Entry 6ORV (electron microscopy, 3.00 A resolution); this record covers chains BP and GP of the 5 polymer chains in the assembly.

== Chain BP ==
Name: Guanine nucleotide-binding protein G(I)/G(S)/G(T) subunit beta-1
Source organism: Homo sapiens
Reference sequence: P62873 (GBB1_HUMAN); residues 2-340 here = UniProt positions 2-340
Amino-acid sequence (350 residues; numbered -9 to 340; the number before each row is that of its first residue; numbers below 1 keep their minus sign (Met-9 is residue -9)):
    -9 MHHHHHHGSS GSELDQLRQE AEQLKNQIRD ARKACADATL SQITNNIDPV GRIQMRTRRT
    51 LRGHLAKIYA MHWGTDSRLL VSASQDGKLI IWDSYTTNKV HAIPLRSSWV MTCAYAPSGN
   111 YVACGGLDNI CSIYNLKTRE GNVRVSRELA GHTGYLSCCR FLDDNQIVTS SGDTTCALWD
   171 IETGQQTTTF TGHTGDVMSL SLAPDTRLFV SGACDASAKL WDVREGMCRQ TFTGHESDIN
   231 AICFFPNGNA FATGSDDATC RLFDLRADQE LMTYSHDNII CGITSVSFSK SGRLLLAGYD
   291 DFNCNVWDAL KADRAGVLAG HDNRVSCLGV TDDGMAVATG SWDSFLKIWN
Disordered / not traced: -9 to 2
Construct notes: expression tag (-9 to 1)
Swiss-Prot annotation at these positions:
  - modified residue: Ser2 (N-acetylserine), His266 (Phosphohistidine)
  - natural variant: Leu30 (L30F: In MRD42; uncertain significance), Arg52 (R52G: In MRD42), Gly64 (G64V: In MRD42), Asp76 (D76E: In MRD42; D76G: In MRD42), Gly77 (G77S: In MRD42), Lys78 (K78R: In MRD42), Ile80 (I80N: In MRD42; I80T: In MRD42), His91 (H91R: In MRD42; uncertain significance), Ala92 (A92T: In MRD42), Pro94 (P94S: In MRD42), Leu95 (L95P: In MRD42), Arg96 (R96L: In MRD42), 5 further natural variant entries in UniProt

== Chain GP ==
Name: Guanine nucleotide-binding protein G(I)/G(S)/G(O) subunit gamma-2
Source organism: Homo sapiens
Reference sequence: P59768 (GBG2_HUMAN); residues 1-71 here = UniProt positions 1-71
Amino-acid sequence (71 residues; row label = number of the first residue in the row):
     1 MASNNTASIA QARKLVEQLK MEANIDRIKV SKAAADLMAY CEAHAKEDPL LTPVPASENP
    61 FREKKFFCAI L
Disordered / not traced: 1-5, 63-71
Swiss-Prot annotation at these positions:
  - modified residue: Ala2 (N-acetylalanine), Cys68 (Cysteine methyl ester)
  - lipidation: Cys68 (S-geranylgeranyl cysteine)

== Interface between chain BP and chain GP ==
Residue-residue contacts - 83 pairs, chain BP then chain GP:
  Glu3(BP) - Ile9(GP)
  Leu4(BP) - Ser8(GP)
  Leu4(BP) - Ile9(GP)  hydrophobic
  Leu7(BP) - Ala12(GP)
  Leu7(BP) - Arg13(GP)
  Glu10(BP) - Val16(GP)
  Ala11(BP) - Val16(GP)  hydrophobic
  Ala11(BP) - Leu19(GP)
  Leu14(BP) - Val16(GP)
  Leu14(BP) - Leu19(GP)  hydrophobic
  Leu14(BP) - Lys20(GP)
  Gln17(BP) - Ala23(GP)
  Ile18(BP) - Leu19(GP)
  Ile18(BP) - Arg27(GP)
  Arg22(BP) - Glu22(GP)  salt bridge
  Arg22(BP) - Arg27(GP)
  Ala24(BP) - Lys29(GP)  hydrogen bond (backbone-side chain)
  Cys25(BP) - Arg27(GP)
  Cys25(BP) - Ile28(GP)
  Cys25(BP) - Lys29(GP)
  Cys25(BP) - Val30(GP)  hydrogen bond (backbone-backbone)
  Ala26(BP) - Val30(GP)  hydrophobic
  Asp27(BP) - Lys29(GP)
  Asp27(BP) - Val30(GP)  hydrogen bond (side chain-backbone)
  Asp27(BP) - Ser31(GP)  hydrogen bond
  Ala28(BP) - Val30(GP)
  Leu30(BP) - Ala34(GP)  hydrophobic
  Val40(BP) - Leu51(GP)  hydrophobic
  Ile43(BP) - Leu50(GP)
  Met45(BP) - Leu50(GP)  hydrophobic
  Arg48(BP) - Asn59(GP)
  Arg48(BP) - Phe61(GP)
  Arg48(BP) - Arg62(GP)
  Arg49(BP) - Pro60(GP)
  Arg49(BP) - Phe61(GP)  hydrogen bond (side chain-backbone)
  Arg49(BP) - Arg62(GP)
  Ser84(BP) - Phe61(GP)
  Tyr85(BP) - Pro60(GP)
  Tyr85(BP) - Phe61(GP)  hydrophobic
  Cys218(BP) - Gln18(GP)
  Gln220(BP) - Ile25(GP)
  Thr221(BP) - Gln18(GP)
  Thr221(BP) - Glu22(GP)
  Phe235(BP) - Leu37(GP)  hydrophobic
  Phe235(BP) - Tyr40(GP)  hydrophobic
  Phe235(BP) - Cys41(GP)  hydrophobic
  Pro236(BP) - Tyr40(GP)  hydrophobic
  Asn237(BP) - Tyr40(GP)
  Ala240(BP) - Leu37(GP)  hydrophobic
  Leu252(BP) - Leu37(GP)  hydrophobic
  Asp254(BP) - Ala33(GP)
  Arg256(BP) - Arg27(GP)
  Arg256(BP) - Ile28(GP)  hydrogen bond (backbone-backbone)
  Arg256(BP) - Asp36(GP)  salt bridge
  Ala257(BP) - Arg27(GP)
  Ala257(BP) - Ile28(GP)
  Asp258(BP) - Ile25(GP)
  Asp258(BP) - Arg27(GP)  salt bridge
  Gln259(BP) - Val30(GP)
  Leu261(BP) - Val30(GP)  hydrophobic
  Ser279(BP) - Asp48(GP)  hydrogen bond
  Lys280(BP) - Glu47(GP)
  Lys280(BP) - Asp48(GP)  hydrogen bond (backbone-side chain)
  Ser281(BP) - Tyr40(GP)
  Ser281(BP) - Cys41(GP)
  Ser281(BP) - His44(GP)
  Ser281(BP) - Asp48(GP)  hydrogen bond
  Gly282(BP) - Cys41(GP)
  Arg283(BP) - Cys41(GP)
  Arg283(BP) - Leu51(GP)
  Leu284(BP) - Leu51(GP)  hydrophobic
  Leu300(BP) - Leu37(GP)
  Leu300(BP) - Met38(GP)  hydrophobic
  Val320(BP) - Leu50(GP)  hydrophobic
  Asp323(BP) - Pro49(GP)
  Gly324(BP) - Pro49(GP)
  Gly324(BP) - Leu50(GP)
  Met325(BP) - Pro49(GP)  hydrophobic
  Ala326(BP) - Phe61(GP)  hydrophobic
  Val327(BP) - Leu50(GP)  hydrophobic
  Ile338(BP) - Phe61(GP)  hydrophobic
  Asn340(BP) - Asn59(GP)  hydrogen bond
  Asn340(BP) - Phe61(GP)
Other interface residues (no listed pair), chain BP (58 interface residues in all): Ala21, Thr29, Ile33, Thr34, Ile37, Trp63, Arg219
Other interface residues (no listed pair), chain GP (37 interface residues in all): Met21, Asp26, Ala45, Val54

== In short ==
58 residues of chain BP and 37 residues of chain GP are in contact; the contacts include 10 hydrogen bonds and
3 salt bridges. Polar pairs include Arg22(BP)-Glu22(GP), Arg256(BP)-Asp36(GP) and Asp258(BP)-Arg27(GP).
Chain BP is Guanine nucleotide-binding protein G(I)/G(S)/G(T) subunit beta-1 and chain GP is Guanine
nucleotide-binding protein G(I)/G(S)/G(O) subunit gamma-2, both from Homo sapiens; the structure, Non-peptide
agonist (TT-OAD2) bound to the Glucagon-Like peptide-1 (GLP-1) Receptor, was determined by electron
microscopy.
